Entry 7Q04 (X-ray diffraction, 2.28 A resolution); this record covers chains C and F of the 7 polymer chains in the assembly.

[Chain C]
Protein: Terephthalate 1,2-dioxygenase, terminal oxygenase component subunit beta 1
Organism: Comamonas sp
Notes: EC 1.14.12.15
Reference sequence: Q3C1E2 (TPDB1_COMSP); numbering as in UniProt (aligned over 1-154)
Chain sequence (154 residues; row label = number of the first residue in the row):
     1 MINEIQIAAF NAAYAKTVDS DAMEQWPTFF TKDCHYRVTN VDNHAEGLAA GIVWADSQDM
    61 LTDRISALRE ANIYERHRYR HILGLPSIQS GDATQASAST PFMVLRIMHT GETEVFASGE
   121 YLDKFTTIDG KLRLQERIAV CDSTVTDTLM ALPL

[Chain F]
Protein: Terephthalate 1,2-dioxygenase, terminal oxygenase component subunit alpha 2
Organism: Comamonas sp
Notes: EC 1.14.12.15
Reference sequence: Q3C1D5 (TPDA2_COMSP); residue numbers follow UniProt; this construct covers 1-413
Chain sequence (428 residues; row label = number of the first residue in the row; numbers below 1 keep their minus sign (Met-1 is residue -1)):
    -1 MGMQESIIQW HGATNTRVPF GIYTDTANAD QEQQRIYRGE VWNYLCLESE IPGAGDFRTT
    59 FAGETPIVVV RDADQEIYAF ENRCAHRGAL IALEKSGRTD SFQCVYHAWS YNRQGDLTGV
   119 AFEKGVKGQG GMPASFCKEE HGPRKLRVAV FCGLVFGSFS EDVPSIEDYL GPEICERIER
   179 VLHKPVEVIG RFTQKLPNNW KLYFENVKDS YHASLLHMFF TTFELNRLSQ KGGVIVDESG
   239 GHHVSYSMID RGAKDDSYKD QAIRSDNERY RLKDPSLLEG FEEFEDGVTL QILSVFPGFV
   299 LQQIQNSIAV RQLLPKSISS SELNWTYLGY ADDSAEQRKV RLKQANLIGP AGFISMEDGA
   359 VGGFVQRGIA GAANLDAVIE MGGDHEGSSE GRATETSVRG FWKAYRKHMG QEMQAENLYF
   419 QGHHHHHH
Disordered / not traced: -1 to 2, 215-226, 248-268, 412-426
Differences from the reference sequence: initiating methionine (-1); expression tag (0, 414-426)
UniProt features mapped onto this chain:
  - binding site ([2Fe-2S] cluster): Cys82, His84, Cys102, His105
Ion coordination: 2Fe-2S cluster Fe: Cys82, His84, Cys102, His105
Ligand contacts: 2Fe-2S cluster (FES): Cys82, His84, Arg85, Gly86, Ala87, Cys102, Tyr104, His105, Ala106, Trp107
Reported in the primary citation:
  - specificity-determining residues: Asn224, Ser243, Arg390 (by similarity / conservation)

[Chain C / chain F interface]
Contacting residue pairs (68):
  Val38(C) with Phe190(F)
  Thr39(C) with Phe190(F)
  Asn40(C) with Arg189(F), hydrogen bond (side chain-backbone); Phe190(F)
  Asp42(C) with Lys93(F), salt bridge
  Asn43(C) with Gly188(F); Arg189(F), hydrogen bond (side chain-backbone); Phe190(F)
  Glu46(C) with Arg189(F), salt bridge
  Leu48(C) with Val186(F); Ile187(F); Gly188(F); Arg189(F)
  Ala49(C) with Ile187(F), hydrogen bond (backbone-backbone); Leu340(F), hydrophobic
  Ala50(C) with Ile187(F), hydrogen bond (backbone-backbone); Phe190(F); Tyr325(F), hydrophobic; Leu340(F)
  Gly51(C) with Phe190(F); Tyr325(F)
  Ile52(C) with Phe190(F), hydrophobic; Ala349(F), hydrophobic
  Val53(C) with Asn344(F)
  Trp54(C) with Leu340(F); Lys341(F); Asn344(F), hydrogen bond (backbone-side chain)
  Asp56(C) with Lys337(F); Lys341(F), salt bridge
  Ser57(C) with Asp272(F), hydrogen bond
  Asp59(C) with Lys271(F), salt bridge; Asp272(F)
  Met60(C) with Asp272(F); Asn344(F)
  Thr62(C) with Lys271(F)
  Asp63(C) with Leu270(F); Lys271(F), hydrogen bond (side chain-backbone); Asp272(F), hydrogen bond (side chain-backbone)
  Arg64(C) with Asn344(F), hydrogen bond; Ala349(F), hydrogen bond (side chain-backbone); Phe351(F)
  Ala67(C) with Phe351(F), hydrophobic
  Asn72(C) with Phe351(F), hydrogen bond (side chain-backbone); Met354(F); Glu355(F), hydrogen bond
  Ile73(C) with Glu355(F), hydrogen bond (backbone-side chain)
  Glu75(C) with Phe362(F); Arg365(F), salt bridge
  Thr144(C) with Lys93(F); Phe190(F); Thr191(F), hydrogen bond (backbone-backbone)
  Val145(C) with Thr191(F); Lys193(F)
  Thr146(C) with Thr191(F), hydrogen bond (backbone-backbone); Gln192(F); Lys193(F), hydrogen bond (backbone-backbone)
  Asp147(C) with Lys193(F), salt bridge
  Thr148(C) with Gln192(F), hydrogen bond (backbone-side chain); Lys193(F), hydrogen bond (backbone-backbone); Pro195(F); Gly357(F)
  Leu149(C) with Pro348(F); Met354(F); Ala358(F), hydrophobic
  Met150(C) with Pro348(F), hydrogen bond (backbone-backbone); Ala349(F); Met354(F)
  Ala151(C) with Met354(F), hydrophobic
Also at the interface, not in a pair above, chain C (34 interface residues in all): Ala71, Tyr74
Also at the interface, not in a pair above, chain F (29 interface residues in all): Leu194, Gly350

[Summary]
34 residues of chain C face 29 of chain F across their interface, with 19 hydrogen bonds and 6 salt bridges.
Polar contacts include Asp42(C)-Lys93(F), Glu46(C)-Arg189(F) and Asp56(C)-Lys341(F). Bound to chain F: 2Fe-2S
cluster. UniProt lists 4 [2Fe-2S] cluster-binding residues on chain F. From the paper: specificity
determinants Asn224(F), Ser243(F) and Arg390(F).
Here chain C is Terephthalate 1,2-dioxygenase, terminal oxygenase component subunit beta 1 and chain F is
Terephthalate 1,2-dioxygenase, terminal oxygenase component subunit alpha 2, both from Comamonas sp. Entry
7Q04 (Crystal structure of TPADO in a substrate-free state) was determined by X-ray diffraction (same
publication as 7Q05 and 7Q06).
